7YML - chains L and D of the 24 polymer chains in the assembly; structure by electron microscopy, 2.60 A resolution.

Chain L:
Protein: Reaction center protein L chain
From: Rhodobacter capsulatus
UniProtKB: A0A0Q0UNB5 (A0A0Q0UNB5_RHOCA); residues 1-282 here = UniProt positions 1-282
Amino-acid sequence (282 residues; each row starts with the number of its first residue):
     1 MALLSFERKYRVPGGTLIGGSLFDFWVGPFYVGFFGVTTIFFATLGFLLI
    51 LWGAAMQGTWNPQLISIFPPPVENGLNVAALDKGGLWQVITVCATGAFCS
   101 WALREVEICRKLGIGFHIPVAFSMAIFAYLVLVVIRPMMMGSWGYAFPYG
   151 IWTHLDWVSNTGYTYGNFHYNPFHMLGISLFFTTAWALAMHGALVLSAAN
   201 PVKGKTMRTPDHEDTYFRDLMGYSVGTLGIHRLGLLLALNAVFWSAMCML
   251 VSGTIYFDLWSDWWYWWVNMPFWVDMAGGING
Disordered / not traced: 1
Bound ions: Fe ion: H191, H231 (shared with 3 residues of chain M)
Ligand contacts:
  - bacteriochlorophyll a (BCL), molecule 1: F47, I50, F98, Y129, L132, F147, I151, W152, H154, L155, W157, V158
  - bacteriochlorophyll a (BCL), molecule 2: F98, F122, A125, I126, A128, Y129, L132, W157, V158, S159, T161, G162, Y163, N167, F168, H169, H174, G177, I178, F181, F182, V242, S245, A246, C248, M249
  - bacteriochlorophyll a (BCL), molecule 3: V158, Y163, H169, F182
  - bacteriochlorophyll a (BCL), molecule 4: H169, H174, M175, I178, S179, F182, T183, W186, M221
  - bacteriopheophytin a (BPH), molecule 1: T39, F42, A43, G46, F47, I50, I90, C93, A94, A97, F98, W101, E105, I118, A121, F122, M124, A125, Y129, F147, Y149, G150, I151, H154, F181, A238, L239, V242
  - bacteriopheophytin a (BPH), molecule 2: F182, A185, W186, A189, M190, F217, L220, M221
  - ubiquinone-10 (U10), molecule 1: L22, F23, F34, V37, T38, F41, F42, L45, V78, Q88, V89, T91, V92, C93, T95, G96, L130, V134, W143
  - ubiquinone-10 (U10), molecule 2: V27, F30, Y31, V32, G36, I40, W101, R104
  - ubiquinone-10 (U10), molecule 3: P172, M175, L176, S179, L180, T183, W186, M190, H191, L194, V195, E213, D214, F217, M221, Y223, S224, V225, G226, T227, I230, L233, L237, W264
  - ubiquinone-10 (U10), molecule 4: W264, W266, W267
Reported in the primary citation:
  - contacts within the chain: F173-W244
  - binding site for bacteriochlorophyll a: H174

Chain D:
Protein: Light-harvesting protein B-870 alpha chain
From: Rhodobacter capsulatus
UniProtKB: P02948 (LHA1_RHOCA); numbering as in UniProt (aligned over 1-58)
Amino-acid sequence (58 residues; row label = number of the first residue in the row):
     1 MSKFYKIWLVFDPRRVFVAQGVFLFLLAVLIHLILLSTPAFNWLTVATAK
    51 HGYVAAAQ
Disordered / not traced: 57-58
Modified positions: M1 (N-formylmethionine; FME)
Swiss-Prot annotation at these positions:
  - binding site (a bacteriochlorophyll): H32
Ligand contacts:
  - bacteriochlorophyll a (BCL), molecule 1: F4, I7, V16, A19, Q20, F23, I31
  - bacteriochlorophyll a (BCL), molecule 2: G21, L24, F25, A28, H32, L35, F41, W43
  - bacteriochlorophyll a (BCL), molecule 3: L24, L27, A28, I31, H32, L35, F41
  - spheroidene (SPO), molecule 1: F4, K6, I7, V10, F11
  - spheroidene (SPO), molecule 2: F17, Q20, F23, L24, L27, L30, I31, I34
  - spheroidene (SPO), molecule 3: F17, Q20, G21, K50
  - spheroidene (SPO), molecule 4: F25, A28, V29, H32, L33, L36, W43
  - ubiquinone-10 (U10): F17, V18, G21, V22, F25
Reported in the primary citation:
  - binding site for bacteriochlorophyll a: R15

Chain L / chain D interface:
Residue-residue contacts (18; chain L residue first):
  F25(L) - R15(D)
  W26(L) - R15(D)  hydrogen bond (backbone-side chain)
  V37(L) - V22(D)  hydrophobic
  F41(L) - F25(D)  hydrophobic
  F41(L) - L26(D)
  T44(L) - L26(D)
  L45(L) - L26(D)
  L45(L) - V29(D)  hydrophobic
  L48(L) - L30(D)  hydrophobic
  L49(L) - L33(D)  hydrophobic
  W52(L) - I34(D)  hydrophobic
  W52(L) - S37(D)  hydrogen bond
  M56(L) - S37(D)
  L81(L) - L33(D)
  L81(L) - L36(D)  hydrophobic
  L81(L) - S37(D)
  D82(L) - S37(D)
  V89(L) - L33(D)  hydrophobic
Interface residues without a listed pair, chain L (15 interface residues in all): F23, V27
Interface residues without a listed pair, chain D (11 interface residues in all): V18

Summary:
The interface between chain L and chain D involves 15 residues on one side and 11 on the other; the contacts
include 2 hydrogen bonds. Among the polar pairs are W26(L)-R15(D) and W52(L)-S37(D). The paper reports a
binding site for bacteriochlorophyll a at H174(L) and R15(D); contacts within the chain involving F173(L) and
W244(L).
Here chain L is Reaction center protein L chain and chain D is Light-harvesting protein B-870 alpha chain,
both from Rhodobacter capsulatus. Entry 7YML (Structure of photosynthetic LH1-RC super-complex of Rhodobacter
capsulatus) was determined by electron microscopy.
